PDB entry 5XF4 | X-ray diffraction, 2.87 A resolution | chains G and J of the 10 polymer chains in the assembly

Chain G:
Protein: Histone H2A type 1-B/E
Organism: Homo sapiens
Reference sequence: P04908 (H2A1B_HUMAN); residues 0-129 here correspond to UniProt positions 1-130 (UniProt number = residue number + 1)
Amino-acid sequence (130 residues; row label = number of the first residue in the row; numbering starts at 0):
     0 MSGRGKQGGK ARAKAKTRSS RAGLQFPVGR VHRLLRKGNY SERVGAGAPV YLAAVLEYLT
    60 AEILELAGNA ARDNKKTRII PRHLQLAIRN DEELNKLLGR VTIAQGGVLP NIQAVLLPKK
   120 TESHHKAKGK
Not modelled in the structure: 0-13, 120-129
Swiss-Prot annotation at these positions:
  - modified residue: Ser1 (N-acetylserine), Arg3 (Citrulline), Lys5 (N6-(2-hydroxyisobutyryl)lysine), Lys9 (N6-(2-hydroxyisobutyryl)lysine), Lys13 (N6-(beta-hydroxybutyryl)lysine), Lys36 (N6-(2-hydroxyisobutyryl)lysine), Lys74 (N6-(2-hydroxyisobutyryl)lysine), Lys75 (N6-(2-hydroxyisobutyryl)lysine), Lys95 (N6-(2-hydroxyisobutyryl)lysine), Gln104 (N5-methylglutamine), Lys118 (N6-(2-hydroxyisobutyryl)lysine), Lys119 (N6-crotonyllysine), Thr120 (Phosphothreonine), Lys125 (N6-crotonyllysine)
  - cross-link (Glycyl lysine isopeptide (Lys-Gly)): Lys13 (interchain with G-Cter in ubiquitin), Lys15 (interchain with G-Cter in ubiquitin), Lys119 (interchain with G-Cter in ubiquitin)
Metal / ion sites: Ru ion: Glu61, Glu64
Ligand contacts: RUD / (1S,2S)-1,2-diphenylethane-1,2-diamine: Tyr57, Ala60, Glu61, Glu64, Leu65
From the paper describing this entry:
  - Ru ion coordination: Glu61, Glu64

Chain J:
Molecule: 145-nt DNA strand
Sequence (145 nucleotides; numbered -72 to 72; the number before each row is that of its first residue; numbers below 1 keep their minus sign (DA-72 is residue -72)):
   -72 ATCAATATCC ACCTGCAGAT ACTACCAAAA GTGTATTTGG AAACTGCTCC ATCAAAAGGC
   -12 ATGTTCAGCT GATTCAGCTG AACATGCCTT TTGATGGAGC AGTTTCCAAA TACACTTTTG
    48 GTAGTATCTG CAGGTGGATA TTGAT

Chain G / chain J interface:
Pairs across the interface - 14 pairs, chain G then chain J:
  Ala14(G) - DA-43(J)  phosphate contact
  Ala14(G) - DG-42(J)  phosphate contact
  Lys15(G) - DA-43(J)  phosphate contact
  Lys15(G) - DG-42(J)  hydrogen bond to the phosphate
  Thr16(G) - DA-43(J)  phosphate contact
  Arg17(G) - DA-43(J)  salt bridge to the phosphate
  Arg20(G) - DG-42(J)  salt bridge to the phosphate
  Gly28(G) - DA-44(J)  sugar contact
  Gly28(G) - DA-43(J)  phosphate contact
  Arg29(G) - DA-44(J)  sugar contact
  Arg32(G) - DA-44(J)  salt bridge to the phosphate
  Arg42(G) - DT-36(J)  hydrogen bond to the sugar
  Arg42(G) - DT-35(J)  sugar contact
  Arg77(G) - DA-54(J)  sugar contact
Also at the interface, not in a pair above, chain J (7 interface residues in all): DT-37

In short:
10 residues of chain G face 7 of chain J across their interface; the contacts include 2 hydrogen bonds and 3
salt bridges. Among the polar pairs are Arg42(G)-DT-36(J), Lys15(G)-DG-42(J) and Arg17(G)-DA-43(J). Ligands of
chain G: RUD / (1S,2S)-1,2-diphenylethane-1,2-diamine. Glu61(G) and Glu64(G) form the Ru ion site. From the
paper: Ru ion coordination by Glu61(G) and Glu64(G).
Here chain G is Histone H2A type 1-B/E (Homo sapiens) and chain J is a 145-nt DNA strand. Entry 5XF4
(Nucleosome core particle with an adduct of a binuclear RAPTA (Ru-arene-phosphaadamantane) compound having a
1,2-diphenylethylenediamine linker ...) was determined by X-ray diffraction together with 5XF3, 5XF5 and 5XF6
from the same study.
